Entry 9CX7 (electron microscopy, 3.30 A resolution); this record covers chains B and L of the 7 polymer chains in the assembly.

== Chain B ==
Protein: Gamma-aminobutyric acid receptor subunit alpha-1
Source organism: Homo sapiens
UniProt: P14867 (GBRA1_HUMAN); residues 1-429 here correspond to UniProt positions 28-456 (UniProt number = residue number + 27)
Sequence (429 residues; each row starts with the number of its first residue):
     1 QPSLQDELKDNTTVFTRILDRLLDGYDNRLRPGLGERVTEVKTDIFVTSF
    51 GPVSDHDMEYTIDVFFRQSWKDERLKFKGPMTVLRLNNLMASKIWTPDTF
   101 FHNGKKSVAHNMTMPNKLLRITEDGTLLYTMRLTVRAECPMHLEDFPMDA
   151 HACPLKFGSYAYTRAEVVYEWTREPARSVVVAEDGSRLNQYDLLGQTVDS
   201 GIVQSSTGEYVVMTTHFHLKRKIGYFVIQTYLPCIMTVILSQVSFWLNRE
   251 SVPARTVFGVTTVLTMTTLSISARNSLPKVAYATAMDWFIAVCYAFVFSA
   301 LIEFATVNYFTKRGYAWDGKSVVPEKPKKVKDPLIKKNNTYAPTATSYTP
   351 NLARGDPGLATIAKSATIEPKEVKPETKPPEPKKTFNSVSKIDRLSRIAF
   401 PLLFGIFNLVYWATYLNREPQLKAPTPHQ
Not modelled in the structure: 1-9, 312-387, 419-429
Cystine bridges: Cys139-Cys153
Covalently attached groups: N-acetylglucosamine (NAG) linked to Asn111
Small-molecule neighbours:
  - gamma-amino-butanoic acid (ABU): Phe65, Arg67, Leu118, Thr130
  - PIO ([(2R)-2-octanoyloxy-3-[oxidanyl-[(1R,2R,3S,4R,5R,6S)-2,3,6-tris(oxidanyl)-4,5-diphosphonooxy-cyclohexyl]oxy-phosphoryl]oxy-propyl] octanoate): Arg249, Thr306, Val307, Phe310, Ser388, Ser390, Lys391, Ile392, Leu395
UniProt features mapped onto this chain:
  - binding site (4-aminobutanoate): Arg67, Thr130
  - binding site (3alpha-hydroxy-5alpha-pregnan-11,20-dione): Trp246
  - glycosylation (N-linked (GlcNAc...) asparagine): Asn11, Asn111

== Chain L ==
Protein: Kappa Fab_1F4 Light Chain
Source organism: Mus musculus
Sequence (213 residues; row label = number of the first residue in the row):
     1 NIVMTQSPKSMSMSVGERVTLSCKASEYVGTYVSWYQQKPEQSPKLLIYG
    51 ASNRYTGVPDRFTGSGSATDFTLTIGSVQAEDLADYHCGQSYSYPTFGAG
   101 TKLELKRADAAPTVSIFPPSSEQLTSGGASVVCFLNNFYPKDINVKWKID
   151 GSERQNGVLNSWTDQDSKDSTYSMSSTLTLTKDEYERHNSYTCEATHKTS
   201 TSPIVKSFNRNEC
Not modelled in the structure: 107-213
Cystine bridges: Cys23-Cys88

== Interface between chain B and chain L ==
Residue-residue contacts (19; chain B residue first):
  Trp171(B) with Tyr32(L), hydrogen bond
  Glu174(B) with Ser93(L); Tyr94(L)
  Pro175(B) with Tyr32(L), hydrophobic; Ser91(L); Tyr92(L)
  Ala176(B) with Tyr92(L), hydrogen bond (backbone-backbone)
  Arg177(B) with Tyr94(L)
  Gln196(B) with Tyr92(L)
  Thr197(B) with Tyr28(L); Tyr92(L)
  Val198(B) with Tyr28(L); Tyr92(L), hydrophobic
  Asp199(B) with Tyr28(L); Gly30(L); Thr31(L), hydrogen bond; Tyr32(L)
  Ser200(B) with Thr31(L), hydrogen bond (backbone-side chain); Tyr32(L), hydrogen bond
Interface residues without a listed pair, chain B (12 interface residues in all): Arg164, Glu170
Interface residues without a listed pair, chain L (10 interface residues in all): Tyr49, Asn53

== Overview ==
12 residues of chain B and 10 residues of chain L are in contact, with 5 hydrogen bonds. Polar pairs include
Trp171(B)-Tyr32(L), Asp199(B)-Thr31(L) and Ser200(B)-Thr31(L). Bound to chain B: gamma-amino-butanoic acid and
compound PIO. N-acetylglucosamine is covalently linked to Asn111(B).
Here chain B is Gamma-aminobutyric acid receptor subunit alpha-1 (Homo sapiens) and chain L is Kappa Fab_1F4
Light Chain (Mus musculus). Entry 9CX7 (Native human GABAA receptor of beta3-alpha1-gamma2-beta3-alpha2
assembly) was determined by electron microscopy, deposited together with 9CRS, 9CRV, 9CSB, 9CT0, 9CTJ, 9CTP
and 6 further entries.
